PDB entry 7MZ4 | X-ray diffraction, 2.08 A resolution | chains A and P of the 4 polymer chains in the assembly

Chain A:
Molecule: DNA polymerase beta
Organism: Homo sapiens
Notes: EC 2.7.7.7, 4.2.99.-
Reference sequence: P06746 (DPOLB_HUMAN); residue numbers follow UniProt; this construct covers 7-335
Chain sequence (329 residues; numbered 7 to 335; the number before each row is that of its first residue):
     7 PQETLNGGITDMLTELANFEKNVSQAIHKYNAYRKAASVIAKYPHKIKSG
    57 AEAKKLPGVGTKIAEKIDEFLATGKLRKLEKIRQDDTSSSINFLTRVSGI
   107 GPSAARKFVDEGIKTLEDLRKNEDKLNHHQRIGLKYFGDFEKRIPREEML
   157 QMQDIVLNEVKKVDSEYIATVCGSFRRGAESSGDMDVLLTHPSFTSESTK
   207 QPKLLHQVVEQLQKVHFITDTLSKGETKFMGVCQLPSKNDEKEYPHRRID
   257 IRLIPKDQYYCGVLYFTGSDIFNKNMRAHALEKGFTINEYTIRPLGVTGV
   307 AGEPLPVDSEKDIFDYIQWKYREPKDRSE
Disordered / not traced: 205-206, 245
Metal / ion sites: Na+ site 1: Lys-60, Leu-62, Val-65 (shared with 1 residue of chain D); Na+ site 2: Thr-101, Val-103, Ile-106 (shared with DG9(P) of chain P); Mg2+ site 1: Asp-190, Asp-192 (together with 1FZ) (shared with DA10(P) of chain P); Mg2+ site 2: Asp-190 (together with 1FZ)
Small-molecule neighbours: 1FZ (5'-O-[(R)-hydroxy{[(R)-hydroxy(phosphonooxy)phosphoryl]amino}phosphoryl]thymidine): Arg-149, Gly-179, Ser-180, Arg-183, Ser-187, Ser-188, Gly-189, Asp-190, Asp-192, Tyr-271, Phe-272, Thr-273, Gly-274, Ser-275, Asp-276, Asn-279
Swiss-Prot annotation at these positions:
  - region: Arg-183 to Asp-192 (DNA-binding)
  - active site: Lys-72 (Nucleophile)
  - binding site (K(+)): Lys-60, Leu-62, Val-65, Thr-101, Val-103, Ile-106
  - binding site (Na(+)): Lys-60, Leu-62, Val-65, Thr-101, Val-103, Ile-106
  - binding site (dATP): Arg-149, Ser-180, Arg-183, Gly-189, Asp-190
  - binding site (dCTP): Arg-149, Ser-180, Arg-183, Gly-189, Asp-190
  - binding site (dGTP): Arg-149, Ser-180, Arg-183, Gly-189, Asp-190, Asp-192
  - binding site (dTTP): Arg-149, Ser-180, Arg-183, Gly-189, Asp-190
  - binding site (Mg(2+)): Asp-190, Asp-192, Asp-256
  - modified residue: Lys-72 (N6-acetyllysine), Arg-83 (Omega-N-methylarginine), Arg-152 (Omega-N-methylarginine)
  - cross-link (Glycyl lysine isopeptide (Lys-Gly)): Lys-41 (interchain with G-Cter in ubiquitin), Lys-61 (interchain with G-Cter in ubiquitin), Lys-81 (interchain with G-Cter in ubiquitin)
  - natural variant: Leu-22 (L22P: Found in a gastric cancer sample; uncertain significance), Tyr-39 (Y39C: Found in a gastric cancer sample; uncertain significance), Gly-118 (G118V: Decreased DNA-directed DNA polymerase activity), Arg-137 (R137Q: Decreased function in base-excision repair), Arg-149 (R149I: Decreased DNA-directed DNA polymerase activity), Asp-160 (D160N: Found in a gastric cancer sample; uncertain significance), Cys-239 (C239R: Found in a gastric cancer sample; uncertain significance), Lys-289 (K289M: Found in a colon cancer sample; uncertain significance), Asn-294 (N294D: Found in a gastric cancer sample; uncertain significance), Glu-295 (E295K: Found in a gastric cancer sample; uncertain significance)
  - mutagenesis: Phe-25 (F25W: No effect on 5'-dRP lyase activity. Decreased ssDNA binding), His-34 (H34G: Decreased 5'-dRP lyase activity. Decreased ssDNA binding), Lys-35 (K35A: Decreased 5'-dRP lyase activity. Decreased ssDNA binding. Loss of 5'-dRP lyase activity; when associated with A-68 and A-72. Decreased ssDNA binding; when associated with A-68 and A-72 ...), Tyr-39 (Y39F: No effect on 5'-dRP lyase activity; Y39Q: Abolishes DNA polymerase and 5'-dRP lyase activity), Lys-41 (K41R: Abolishes ubiquitination; when associated with R-61 and R-81), Lys-60 (K60A: Decreased 5'-dRP lyase activity. Decreased ssDNA binding), Lys-61 (K61R: Abolishes ubiquitination; when associated with R-41 and R-81), Lys-68 (K68A: No effect on 5'-dRP lyase activity. Decreased ssDNA binding. Loss of 5'-dRP lyase activity; when associated with A-35 and A-72. Decreased ssDNA binding; when associated with A-35 and A-72 ...), Glu-71 (E71Q: No effect on 5'-dRP lyase activity. No effect on structure shown by circular dichroism. No effect on ssDNA binding), Lys-72 (K72A: Severely reduced 5'-dRP lyase activity. Does not affect ssDNA binding. Loss of 5'-dRP lyase activity; when associated with A-35 and A-68. Decreased ssDNA binding ...), Glu-75 (E75A: Slightly decreased 5'-dRP lyase activity. Decreased ssDNA binding. No effect on structure shown by circular dichroism), Lys-81 (K81R: Abolishes ubiquitination; when associated with R-41 and R-61), 5 further mutagenesis entries in UniProt

Chain P:
Molecule: 10-nt DNA strand
Sequence (10 nucleotides; each row starts with the number of its first residue):
     1 GCTGATGCGA
Metal / ion sites: Na+: DG9 (shared with Thr-101(A), Val-103(A), Ile-106(A) of chain A); Mg2+: DA10 (together with 1FZ) (shared with Asp-190(A), Asp-192(A) of chain A)

Chain A / chain P interface:
Pairs across the interface - 14 pairs, chain A then chain P:
  Val-103(A) / DG9(P)  phosphate contact
  Ser-104(A) / DG9(P)  phosphate contact
  Gly-105(A) / DC8(P)  sugar contact
  Gly-105(A) / DG9(P)  hydrogen bond to the phosphate
  Ile-106(A) / DG9(P)  hydrogen bond to the phosphate
  Gly-107(A) / DC8(P)  hydrogen bond to the phosphate
  Gly-107(A) / DG9(P)  phosphate contact
  Pro-108(A) / DC8(P)  phosphate contact
  Ser-109(A) / DG7(P)  phosphate contact
  Ser-109(A) / DC8(P)  hydrogen bond to the phosphate
  Ala-110(A) / DC8(P)  hydrogen bond to the phosphate
  Asp-192(A) / DA10(P)  phosphate contact
  Lys-234(A) / DG9(P)  base contact
  Arg-254(A) / DA10(P)  salt bridge to the phosphate
Other interface residues (no listed pair), chain A (14 interface residues in all): His-135, Met-236, Asp-256

Overview:
14 residues of chain A face 4 of chain P across their interface; the contacts include 5 hydrogen bonds and 1
salt bridge. Polar pairs include Gly-105(A)/DG9(P), Ile-106(A)/DG9(P) and Gly-107(A)/DC8(P). Chain A binds
compound 1FZ.
Here chain A is DNA polymerase beta (Homo sapiens) and chain P is a 10-nt DNA strand. Entry 7MZ4 (Structure of
human DNA polymerase beta complexed with 3-deaza-3-methyladenine (3dMeA) in the template base paired with ...)
was determined by X-ray diffraction.
